PDB entry 8KGN | electron microscopy, 5.90 A resolution (low resolution: residue-level contacts below are approximate; hydrogen-bond / salt-bridge calls are withheld) | chains A and C of the 4 polymer chains in the assembly

# Chain A
Name: DNA topoisomerase 2
From: African swine fever virus
Reference sequence: A0A2X0THW2 (A0A2X0THW2_ASF); residues 1-1192 here = UniProt positions 1-1192
Chain sequence (1211 residues; each row starts with the number of its first residue; numbers below 1 keep their minus sign (Glu-3 is residue -3)):
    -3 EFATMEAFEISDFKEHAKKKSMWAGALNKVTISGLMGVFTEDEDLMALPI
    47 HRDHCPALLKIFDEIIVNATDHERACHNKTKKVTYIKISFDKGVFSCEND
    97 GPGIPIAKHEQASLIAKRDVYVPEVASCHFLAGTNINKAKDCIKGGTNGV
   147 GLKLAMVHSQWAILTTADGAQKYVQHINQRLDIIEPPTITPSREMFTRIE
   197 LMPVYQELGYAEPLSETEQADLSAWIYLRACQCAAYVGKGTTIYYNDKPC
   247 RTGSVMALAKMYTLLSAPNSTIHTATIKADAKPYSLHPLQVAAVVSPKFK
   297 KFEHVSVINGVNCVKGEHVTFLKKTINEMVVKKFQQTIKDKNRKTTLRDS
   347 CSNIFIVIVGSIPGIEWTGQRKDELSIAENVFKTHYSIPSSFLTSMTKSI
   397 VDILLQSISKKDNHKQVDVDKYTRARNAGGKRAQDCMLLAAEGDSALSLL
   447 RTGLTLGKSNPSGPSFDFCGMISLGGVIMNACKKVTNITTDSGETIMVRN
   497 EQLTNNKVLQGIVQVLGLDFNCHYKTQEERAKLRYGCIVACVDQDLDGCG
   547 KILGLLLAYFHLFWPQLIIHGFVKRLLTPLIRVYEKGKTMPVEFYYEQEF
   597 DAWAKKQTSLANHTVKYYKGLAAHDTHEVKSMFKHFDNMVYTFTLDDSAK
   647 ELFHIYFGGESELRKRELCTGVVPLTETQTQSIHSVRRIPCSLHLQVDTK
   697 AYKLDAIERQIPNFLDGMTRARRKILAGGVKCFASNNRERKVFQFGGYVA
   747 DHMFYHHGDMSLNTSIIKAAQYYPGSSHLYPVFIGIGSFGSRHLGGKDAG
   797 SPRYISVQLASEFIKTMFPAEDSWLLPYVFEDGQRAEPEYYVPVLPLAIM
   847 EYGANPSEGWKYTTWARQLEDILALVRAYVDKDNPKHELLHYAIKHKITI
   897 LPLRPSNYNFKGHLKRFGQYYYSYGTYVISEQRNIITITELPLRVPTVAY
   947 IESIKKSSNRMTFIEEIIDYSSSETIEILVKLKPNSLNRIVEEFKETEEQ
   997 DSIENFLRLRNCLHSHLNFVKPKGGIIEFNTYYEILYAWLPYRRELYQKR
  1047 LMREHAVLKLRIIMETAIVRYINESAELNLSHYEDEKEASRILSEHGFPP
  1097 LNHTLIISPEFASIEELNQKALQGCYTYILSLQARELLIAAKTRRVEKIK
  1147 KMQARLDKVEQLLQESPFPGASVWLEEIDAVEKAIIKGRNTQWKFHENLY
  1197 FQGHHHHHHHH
Not modelled in the structure: -3 to 2, 1193-1207
Sequence notes: expression tag (-3 to 0, 1193-1207)

# Chain C
Molecule: 52-nt DNA strand
Sequence (52 nucleotides; each row starts with the number of its first residue):
     1 ATGCATATATATGTATATGTATGTGTGTATATATACACATATATATATAT
    51 AT
Not modelled in the structure: 1-13, 52

# How chain A and chain C interact
Contacting residue pairs (40; chain A residue first):
  Val473(A) - DC36(C)
  Val473(A) - DA37(C)
  Ile474(A) - DC36(C)
  Ile474(A) - DA37(C)
  Met475(A) - DC36(C)
  Met475(A) - DA37(C)
  Asn476(A) - DA37(C)
  Asn476(A) - DC38(C)
  Lys547(A) - DA37(C)
  Ser657(A) - DT40(C)
  Arg660(A) - DA39(C)
  Lys661(A) - DT40(C)
  Lys699(A) - DC38(C)
  Gln706(A) - DA37(C)
  Gln706(A) - DC38(C)
  Arg799(A) - DA31(C)
  Arg799(A) - DT32(C)
  Tyr800(A) - DA31(C)
  Pro852(A) - DC38(C)
  Pro852(A) - DA39(C)
  Ser853(A) - DC38(C)
  Ser853(A) - DA39(C)
  Glu854(A) - DC38(C)
  Glu854(A) - DA39(C)
  Gly855(A) - DC38(C)
  Gly855(A) - DA39(C)
  Gly855(A) - DT40(C)
  Trp856(A) - DA39(C)
  Trp856(A) - DT40(C)
  Lys857(A) - DA39(C)
  Lys857(A) - DT40(C)
  Lys952(A) - DA45(C)
  Ser953(A) - DA45(C)
  Ser954(A) - DA45(C)
  Arg956(A) - DT44(C)
  Arg1004(A) - DA43(C)
  Arg1004(A) - DT44(C)
  His1010(A) - DA41(C)
  His1012(A) - DT40(C)
  His1012(A) - DA41(C)
Interface residues without a listed pair, chain A (34 interface residues in all): Gly471, Lys480, Gln498, Leu551, Phe653, Met756, Ser797, Asn851, Cys1008
Interface residues without a listed pair, chain C (14 interface residues in all): DT34, DA35, DT42

# In short
Chain A and chain C form an interface of 34 and 14 residues respectively.
Here chain A is DNA topoisomerase 2 (African swine fever virus) and chain C is a 52-nt DNA strand. Entry 8KGN
(Structure of African swine fever virus topoisomerase II in complex with dsDNA) was determined by electron
microscopy, deposited together with 8KGM, 8KGQ and 8KGR.
